8HJ6 - chain A; structure by X-ray diffraction, 1.79 A resolution.

== Chain A ==
Name: Glyco_hydro_3 domain-containing protein
From: Hordeum vulgare
Reference sequence: A0A8I6XKI1 (A0A8I6XKI1_HORVV); residues 0-605 here correspond to UniProt positions 77-682 (UniProt number = residue number + 77)
Amino-acid sequence (609 residues; each row starts with the number of its first residue; numbers below 1 keep their minus sign (His-3 is residue -3)):
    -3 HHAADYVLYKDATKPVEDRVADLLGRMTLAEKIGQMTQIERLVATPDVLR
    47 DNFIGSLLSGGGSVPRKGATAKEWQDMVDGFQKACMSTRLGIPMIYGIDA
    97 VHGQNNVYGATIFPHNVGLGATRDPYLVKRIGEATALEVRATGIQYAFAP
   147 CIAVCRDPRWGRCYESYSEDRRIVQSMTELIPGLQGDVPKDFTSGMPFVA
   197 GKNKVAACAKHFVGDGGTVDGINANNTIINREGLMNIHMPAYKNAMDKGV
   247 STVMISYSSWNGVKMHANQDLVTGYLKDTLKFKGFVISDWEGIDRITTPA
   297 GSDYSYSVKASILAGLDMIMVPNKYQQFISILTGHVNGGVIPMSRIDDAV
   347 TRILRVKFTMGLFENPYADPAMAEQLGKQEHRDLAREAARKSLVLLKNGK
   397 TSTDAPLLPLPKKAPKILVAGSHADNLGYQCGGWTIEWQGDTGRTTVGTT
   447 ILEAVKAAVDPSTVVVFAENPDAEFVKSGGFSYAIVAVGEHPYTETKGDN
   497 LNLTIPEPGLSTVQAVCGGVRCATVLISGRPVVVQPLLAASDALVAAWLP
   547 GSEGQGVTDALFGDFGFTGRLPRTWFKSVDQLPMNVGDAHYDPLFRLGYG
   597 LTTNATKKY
Not modelled in the structure: 603-605
Cystine bridges: Cys151-Cys159, Cys513-Cys518
Covalently attached groups: N-acetylglucosamine (NAG) linked to Asn221
Construct notes: expression tag (-3 to -1); engineered mutation Ala220 (Glu297 in A0A8I6XKI1); conflict Lys320 (Asn397 in A0A8I6XKI1)
Residues lining bound ligands: N-acetylglucosamine (NAG; 2-acetamido-2-deoxy-beta-D-glucopyranose): Asp495, Asn496, Asn498
From the paper describing this entry:
  - mutagenesis - E220A: abolished catalytic activity on polysaccharides
  - mutagenesis - E220A (13-fold): decreased binding to glucono-delta-lactone
  - mutagenesis - E220A: unchanged binding to 2F-DNPGlc
  - mutagenesis - E220A (3-fold): decreased binding to G6SG-OMe
  - mutagenesis - E220A (10 to 30-fold): decreased catalytic activity on 4NP-Glc
  - catalytic residues: Glu491 (citing earlier work)

== In short ==
Bound to chain A: N-acetylglucosamine. Covalently linked N-acetylglucosamine: at Asn221. From the paper: the
catalytic residue Glu491; E220A abolishes catalytic activity on polysaccharides.
Chain A is Glyco_hydro_3 domain-containing protein (Hordeum vulgare); the structure, Crystal structure of
barley exohydrolase isoform ExoI E220A mutant, was determined by X-ray diffraction together with 8HJ7 and 8HJ8
from the same study.
